PDB entry 1M1O | X-ray diffraction, 1.95 A resolution | chains B and D of the 4 polymer chains in the assembly

Chain B (and D):
Protein: Acetyl-CoA acetyltransferase
Organism: Zoogloea ramigera
Notes: EC 2.3.1.9; chain D of this document is another copy of the same molecule, construct and numbering; everything in this record applies to it too
UniProt: P07097 (THIL_ZOORA); the construct has insertions or renumbered stretches relative to UniProt, so the offset changes along the chain: 1-9 = UniProt 1-9; 11-392 = UniProt 10-391
Amino-acid sequence (392 residues; each row starts with the number of its first residue):
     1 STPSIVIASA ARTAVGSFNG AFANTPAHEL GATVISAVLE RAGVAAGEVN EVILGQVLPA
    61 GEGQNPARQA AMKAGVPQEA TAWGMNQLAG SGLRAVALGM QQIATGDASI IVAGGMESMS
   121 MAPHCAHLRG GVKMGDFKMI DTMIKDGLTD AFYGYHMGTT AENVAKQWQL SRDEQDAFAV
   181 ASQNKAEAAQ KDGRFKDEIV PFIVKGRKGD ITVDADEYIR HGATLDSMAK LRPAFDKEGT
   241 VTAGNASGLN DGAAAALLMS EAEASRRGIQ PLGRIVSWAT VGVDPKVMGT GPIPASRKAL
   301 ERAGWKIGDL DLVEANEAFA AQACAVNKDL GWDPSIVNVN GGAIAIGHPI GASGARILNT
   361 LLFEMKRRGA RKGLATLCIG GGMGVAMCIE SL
Disordered / not traced: 1-2
Construct notes: insertion (10); engineered mutation Ala89 (Cys88 in P07097); conflict Arg129 (Ala128 in P07097)
Ligand contacts: acetoacetyl-coenzyme A (CAA): Leu88, Ala89, Gly147, Leu148, His156, Met157, Gln183, Arg220, Ala223, Ser227, Met228, Leu231, Ala234, Phe235, Ala243, Gly244, Ala246, Ser247, Gly248, Leu249, Met288, Ala318, Phe319, His348, Ile350, Cys378, Ile379, Gly380

Chain B / chain D interface:
Pairs across the interface - 17 pairs, chain B then chain D:
  Leu128(B) with Gly131(D); Val132(D), hydrogen bond (backbone-backbone); Phe137(D), hydrophobic
  Arg129(B) with Gly131(D); Val132(D); Lys133(D), hydrogen bond (side chain-backbone); Met134(D)
  Gly130(B) with Gly130(D)
  Gly131(B) with Leu128(D); Arg129(D); Gly130(D); Gly131(D)
  Val132(B) with Leu128(D), hydrogen bond (backbone-backbone); Arg129(D)
  Lys133(B) with Arg129(D), hydrogen bond (backbone-side chain)
  Met134(B) with Arg129(D)
  Phe137(B) with Leu128(D), hydrophobic

Summary:
The chain B/chain D interface involves 8 residues from each chain; the contacts include 4 hydrogen bonds.
Polar pairs include Arg129(B)-Lys133(D) and Leu128(B)-Val132(D). Chain B binds acetoacetyl-coenzyme A.
Both chains are Acetyl-CoA acetyltransferase (Zoogloea ramigera). Entry 1M1O (Crystal structure of
biosynthetic thiolase, C89A mutant, complexed with acetoacetyl-CoA) was determined by X-ray diffraction
together with 1M1T, 1M3K, 1M3Z, 1M4S and 1M4T from the same study.
